PDB entry 8X85 | electron microscopy, 3.58 A resolution | chains A and C of the 4 polymer chains in the assembly

[Chain A]
Name: Leptin receptor
Source organism: Homo sapiens
Reference sequence: P48357 (LEPR_HUMAN); residues 21-839 here = UniProt positions 21-839
Sequence (829 residues; row label = number of the first residue in the row):
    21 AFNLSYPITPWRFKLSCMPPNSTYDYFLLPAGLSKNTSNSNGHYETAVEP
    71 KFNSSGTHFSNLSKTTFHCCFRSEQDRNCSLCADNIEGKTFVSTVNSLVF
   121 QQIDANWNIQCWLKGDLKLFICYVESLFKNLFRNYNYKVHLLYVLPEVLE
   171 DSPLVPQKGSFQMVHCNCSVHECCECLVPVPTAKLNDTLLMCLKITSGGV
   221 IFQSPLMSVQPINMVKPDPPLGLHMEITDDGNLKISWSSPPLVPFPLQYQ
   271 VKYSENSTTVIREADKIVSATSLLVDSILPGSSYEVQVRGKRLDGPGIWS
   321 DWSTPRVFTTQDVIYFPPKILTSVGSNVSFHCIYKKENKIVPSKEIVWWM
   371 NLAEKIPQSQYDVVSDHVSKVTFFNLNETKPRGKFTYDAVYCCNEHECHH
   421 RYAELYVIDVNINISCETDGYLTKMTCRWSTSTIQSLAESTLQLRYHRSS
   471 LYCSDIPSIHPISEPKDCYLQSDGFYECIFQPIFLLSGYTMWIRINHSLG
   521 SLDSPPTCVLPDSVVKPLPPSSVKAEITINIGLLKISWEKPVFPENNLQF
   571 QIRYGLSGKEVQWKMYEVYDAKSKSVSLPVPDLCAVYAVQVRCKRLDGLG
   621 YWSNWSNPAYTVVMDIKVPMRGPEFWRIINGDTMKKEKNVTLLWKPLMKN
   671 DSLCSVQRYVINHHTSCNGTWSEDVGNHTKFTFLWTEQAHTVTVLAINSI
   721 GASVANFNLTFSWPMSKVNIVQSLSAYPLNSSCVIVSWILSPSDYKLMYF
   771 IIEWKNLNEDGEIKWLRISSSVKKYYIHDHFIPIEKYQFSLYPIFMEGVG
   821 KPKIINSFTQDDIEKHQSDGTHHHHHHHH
Disordered / not traced: 21-22, 41-81, 830-849
Disulfide bonds: C37-C89, C90-C99, C102-C212, C131-C142, C186-C196, C188-C194, C352-C412, C413-C418, C436-C447, C473-C528, C488-C498, C604-C674
Glycans and other covalent adducts: glycan linked to N347; N-acetylglucosamine (NAG) linked to N397, N516, N624, N728, N750
Sequence notes: expression tag (840-849)
UniProt features mapped onto this chain:
  - region: H467 to E484 (Leptin-binding)
  - motif: W622 to S626 (WSXWS motif)
  - glycosylation (N-linked (GlcNAc...) asparagine): N23, N41, N56, N73, N81, N98, N187, N206, N276, N347, N397, N516, N624, N659, N688, N697, N728, N750
  - natural variant: Y422 (Y422H: In LEPRD; uncertain significance), C604 (C604G: In LEPRD; uncertain significance), L786 (L786P: In LEPRD; uncertain significance)

[Chain C]
Name: Leptin
Source organism: Homo sapiens
Reference sequence: P41159 (LEP_HUMAN); residues 1-167 here = UniProt positions 1-167
Sequence (167 residues; each row starts with the number of its first residue):
     1 MHWGTLCGFLWLWPYLFYVQAVPIQKVQDDTKTLIKTIVTRINDISHTQS
    51 VSSKQKVTGLDFIPGLHPILTLSKMDQTLAVYQQILTSMPSRNVIQISND
   101 LENLRDLLHVLAFSKSCHLPWASGLETLDSLGGVLEASGYSTEVVALSRL
   151 QGSLQDMLWQLDLSPGC
Disordered / not traced: 1-21
Disulfide bonds: C117-C167
UniProt features mapped onto this chain:
  - natural variant: Q49 (deletion), D100 (D100Y: In LEPD), R105 (R105W: In LEPD)

[Interface between chain A and chain C]
Contacting residue pairs - 28 pairs, chain A then chain C:
  W369(A) - Q55(C)
  N371(A) - Y140(C)  hydrogen bond
  L372(A) - S50(C)
  L372(A) - V51(C)
  L372(A) - Q55(C)
  A373(A) - S50(C)
  R402(A) - S46(C)
  R402(A) - H47(C)  hydrogen bond (backbone-side chain)
  R402(A) - Y140(C)  hydrogen bond
  G403(A) - H47(C)
  K404(A) - E143(C)  salt bridge
  F405(A) - Y140(C)  hydrophobic
  F405(A) - E143(C)
  Y407(A) - Y140(C)
  Y411(A) - Y140(C)
  Y411(A) - S141(C)
  H416(A) - K56(C)
  E417(A) - K56(C)
  C418(A) - K56(C)  hydrogen bond (backbone-backbone)
  C418(A) - V57(C)
  C418(A) - T58(C)
  H419(A) - T58(C)
  H420(A) - G59(C)
  H420(A) - S138(C)  hydrogen bond (backbone-side chain)
  H420(A) - S141(C)
  R421(A) - A137(C)  hydrogen bond (side chain-backbone)
  Y422(A) - S138(C)
  Y422(A) - Y140(C)
Also at the interface, not in a pair above, chain A (20 interface residues in all): Q331, Y354, A409
Also at the interface, not in a pair above, chain C (16 interface residues in all): V134, G139

[Overview]
Chain A and chain C form an interface of 20 and 16 residues respectively; the contacts include 6 hydrogen
bonds and 1 salt bridge. Polar contacts include K404(A)-E143(C), N371(A)-Y140(C) and R402(A)-H47(C).
N-acetylglucosamine is covalently linked to N397(A), N516(A), N624(A), N728(A) and N750(A).
Chain A is Leptin receptor and chain C is Leptin, both from Homo sapiens; the structure, Structure of
leptin-LepR dimer, was determined by electron microscopy, deposited together with 8X80 and 8X81.
